PDB entry 6G94 | X-ray diffraction, 2.50 A resolution | chains T and A of the 10 polymer chains in the assembly

Chain T:
Protein: Hydrogenase-1 small chain
Source organism: Escherichia coli K-12
Notes: EC 1.12.99.6
Reference sequence: P69739 (MBHS_ECOLI); residues 1-327 here correspond to UniProt positions 46-372 (UniProt number = residue number + 45)
Chain sequence (335 residues; row label = number of the first residue in the row):
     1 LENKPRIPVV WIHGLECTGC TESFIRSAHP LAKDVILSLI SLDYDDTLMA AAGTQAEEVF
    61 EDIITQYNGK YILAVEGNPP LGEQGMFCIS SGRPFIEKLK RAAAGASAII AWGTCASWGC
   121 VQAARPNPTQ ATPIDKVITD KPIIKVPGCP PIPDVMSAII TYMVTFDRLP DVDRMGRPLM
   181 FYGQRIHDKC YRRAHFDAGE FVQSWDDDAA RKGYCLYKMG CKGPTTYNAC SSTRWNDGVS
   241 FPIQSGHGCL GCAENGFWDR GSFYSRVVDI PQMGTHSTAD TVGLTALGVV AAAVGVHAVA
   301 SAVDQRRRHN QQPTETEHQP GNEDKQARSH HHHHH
Disordered / not traced: 1-3, 300-335
Differences from the reference sequence: conflict G19 (Cys64 in P69739); expression tag (328-335)
Metal / ion sites: Fe4S4 Fe: C17, C20, C115, C120, C149; 4Fe-4S cluster Fe: H187, C190, C215, C221; 3Fe-4S cluster Fe: C230, C249, C252
Residues lining bound ligands:
  - Fe4S4 (ER2): E16, C17, T18, G19, C20, E76, G113, T114, C115, C120, G148, C149, P150
  - 3Fe-4S cluster (F3S): I186, T226, N228, C230, W235, F241, P242, C249, L250, G251, C252, A253
  - 4Fe-4S cluster (SF4): I186, H187, C190, R192, R193, F196, C215, L216, Y217, C221, G223, P224, I243

Chain A:
Protein: Probable Ni/Fe-hydrogenase 1 B-type cytochrome subunit
Source organism: Escherichia coli K-12
Reference sequence: P0AAM1 (CYBH_ECOLI); residue numbers follow UniProt; this construct covers 1-235
Chain sequence (235 residues; each row starts with the number of its first residue):
     1 MQQKSDNVVS HYVFEAPVRI WHWLTVLCMA VLMVTGYFIG KPLPSVSGEA TYLFYMGYIR
    61 LIHFSAGMVF TVVLLMRIYW AFVGNRYSRE LFIVPVWRKS WWQGVWYEIR WYLFLAKRPS
   121 ADIGHNPIAQ AAMFGYFLMS VFMIITGFAL YSEHSQYAIF APFRYVVEFF YWTGGNSMDI
   181 HSWHRLGMWL IGAFVIGHVY MALREDIMSD DTVISTMVNG YRSHKFGKIS NKERS
Disordered / not traced: 1-13, 90-99, 114-125, 208-235
Metal / ion sites: heme Fe: H63, H184
Residues lining bound ligands: heme (HEM): M29, L32, M33, G36, Y37, I39, G40, R60, H63, F64, G67, F70, T71, M143, I144, G147, F148, L150, Y151, H181, H184, R185, M188, I191

Interface between chain T and chain A:
Residue-residue contacts (89; chain T residue first):
  W118(T) - Y171(A)  hydrophobic
  R174(T) - E168(A)  salt bridge
  M175(T) - Y171(A)  hydrophobic
  R177(T) - Y171(A)  hydrogen bond
  R185(T) - E153(A)
  R185(T) - H154(A)
  R193(T) - R60(A)
  A194(T) - A50(A)
  F196(T) - M56(A)
  F196(T) - R60(A)
  D197(T) - F54(A)
  D197(T) - Y55(A)
  D197(T) - M56(A)  hydrogen bond (backbone-backbone)
  D197(T) - G57(A)  hydrogen bond (backbone-backbone)
  D197(T) - R60(A)  salt bridge
  A198(T) - V46(A)
  A198(T) - A50(A)  hydrophobic
  A198(T) - L53(A)
  A198(T) - F54(A)
  A198(T) - Y55(A)
  G199(T) - S45(A)
  G199(T) - V46(A)  hydrogen bond (backbone-backbone)
  G199(T) - M56(A)
  E200(T) - S45(A)
  E200(T) - V46(A)
  E200(T) - S47(A)
  E200(T) - G48(A)  hydrogen bond (side chain-backbone)
  E200(T) - E49(A)
  E200(T) - A50(A)
  E200(T) - L53(A)
  F201(T) - S45(A)  hydrogen bond (backbone-side chain)
  F201(T) - M56(A)  hydrophobic
  Q203(T) - P44(A)
  Q203(T) - S45(A)  hydrogen bond (side chain-backbone)
  K212(T) - S47(A)
  Y214(T) - V46(A)
  Y214(T) - S47(A)
  Y214(T) - G48(A)
  Y217(T) - I39(A)  hydrogen bond (side chain-backbone)
  Y217(T) - P42(A)  hydrophobic
  K218(T) - P42(A)
  K218(T) - L43(A)  hydrogen bond (side chain-backbone)
  K218(T) - P44(A)
  K218(T) - S45(A)
  T225(T) - N176(A)
  T225(T) - S177(A)  hydrogen bond (backbone-side chain)
  T225(T) - M178(A)
  T225(T) - H181(A)
  Y227(T) - Y171(A)
  E254(T) - Y171(A)  hydrogen bond
  E254(T) - N176(A)
  N255(T) - Y171(A)  hydrogen bond (side chain-backbone)
  N255(T) - G174(A)
  N255(T) - G175(A)
  N255(T) - N176(A)  hydrogen bond (backbone-side chain)
  R260(T) - G174(A)  hydrogen bond (side chain-backbone)
  R260(T) - G175(A)
  R260(T) - D179(A)  salt bridge
  R266(T) - G40(A)
  R266(T) - M178(A)
  V267(T) - K41(A)
  V267(T) - R185(A)
  V268(T) - M178(A)  hydrophobic
  V268(T) - S182(A)
  I270(T) - W183(A)  hydrophobic
  Q272(T) - T173(A)
  M273(T) - W183(A)  hydrophobic
  A279(T) - S182(A)
  A279(T) - R185(A)
  A279(T) - L186(A)
  A279(T) - W189(A)  hydrogen bond (backbone-side chain)
  D280(T) - K41(A)
  D280(T) - R185(A)  salt bridge
  D280(T) - W189(A)  hydrogen bond
  V282(T) - L186(A)  hydrophobic
  G283(T) - L186(A)
  G283(T) - W189(A)
  L284(T) - W189(A)  hydrophobic
  L287(T) - W189(A)
  L287(T) - G192(A)
  L287(T) - A193(A)
  L287(T) - I196(A)  hydrophobic
  V290(T) - A193(A)
  V290(T) - I196(A)  hydrophobic
  V290(T) - G197(A)
  V294(T) - I196(A)
  V294(T) - Y200(A)
  H297(T) - Y200(A)
  A298(T) - Y200(A)  hydrophobic
Interface residues without a listed pair, chain T (46 interface residues in all): D188, H195, K222, G256, P271, A286, A291
Interface residues without a listed pair, chain A (42 interface residues in all): V167, L190

Overview:
46 residues of chain T and 42 residues of chain A are in contact, with 16 hydrogen bonds and 4 salt bridges.
Polar pairs include R174(T)-E168(A), D197(T)-R60(A) and R260(T)-D179(A). Chain T binds 4Fe-4S cluster, 3Fe-4S
cluster and Fe4S4. Ligands of chain A: heme.
Here chain T is Hydrogenase-1 small chain and chain A is Probable Ni/Fe-hydrogenase 1 B-type cytochrome
subunit, both from Escherichia coli K-12. Entry 6G94 (Structure of E. coli hydrogenase-1 C19G variant in
complex with cytochrome b) was determined by X-ray diffraction.
